3JAU - chains A and H of the 3 polymer chains in the assembly; structure by electron microscopy, 4.80 A resolution (low resolution: residue-level contacts below are approximate; hydrogen-bond / salt-bridge calls are withheld).

== Chain A ==
Protein: Capsid protein VP1
From: Human enterovirus
UniProt: X2L816 (X2L816_9ENTO); numbering as in UniProt (aligned over 207-223)
Chain sequence (17 residues; numbered 207 to 223; the number before each row is that of its first residue):
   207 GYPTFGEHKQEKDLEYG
What the authors report for this chain:
  - mutagenesis - K218E: decreased growth
  - mutagenesis - K218E, K218T: decreased binding to SCARB2

== Chain H ==
Protein: Heavy chain of Fab fragment variable region of antibody D5
From: Mus musculus
Notes: antibody fragment or engineered binder
Chain sequence (117 residues; numbered 1 to 117; the number before each row is that of its first residue):
     1 EVQLQQSGAELVKPGASVKLSCTASGFNIKDTYIHWVKQRPEQGLEWIGK
    51 IDPANGNTKYDPKFQDKATITADTSSNTAYLQLSSLTSEDTAVYYCANSN
   101 YWFDFDYWGQGTTLTVS
Disulfides: Cys-22/Cys-96
What the authors report for this chain:
  - mutagenesis - N100A: unchanged binding to Capsid protein VP1 (chain A)

== Interface between chain A and chain H ==
Contacting residue pairs - 14 pairs, chain A then chain H:
  Glu-213(A) / Lys-50(H)
  Glu-213(A) / Asp-52(H)
  Glu-213(A) / Asn-57(H)
  Lys-215(A) / Tyr-33(H)
  Lys-215(A) / Lys-50(H)
  Lys-215(A) / Asp-52(H)
  Gln-216(A) / Asn-100(H)
  Gln-216(A) / Tyr-101(H)
  Gln-216(A) / Trp-102(H)
  Glu-217(A) / Tyr-33(H)
  Glu-217(A) / Ser-99(H)
  Glu-217(A) / Trp-102(H)
  Glu-217(A) / Phe-103(H)
  Glu-217(A) / Asp-104(H)
Other interface residues (no listed pair), chain A (5 interface residues in all): Leu-220
From the paper, about this interface:
  - epitope / paratope residues, chain A: His-214(A), Lys-215(A), Gln-216(A), Glu-217(A), Leu-220(A)
  - hot spots on chain H (mutagenesis) - Y101A, W102A, F103A, D104A: decreased binding to Capsid protein VP1 (chain A)

== Summary ==
5 residues of chain A and 10 residues of chain H are in contact. From the paper: Y101A, W102A and F103A of
chain H, among others, reduce binding to Capsid protein VP1 (chain A); epitope/paratope residues His-214(A),
Lys-215(A) and Gln-216(A) among others; 7 substitutions were tested in all.
Here chain A is Capsid protein VP1 (Human enterovirus) and chain H is Heavy chain of Fab fragment variable
region of antibody D5 (Mus musculus). Entry 3JAU (The cryoEM map of EV71 mature viron in complex with the Fab
fragment of antibody D5) was determined by electron microscopy.
